Entry 1Q86 (X-ray diffraction, 3.00 A resolution); this record covers chains A and U of the 32 polymer chains in the assembly.

== Chain A ==
Molecule: 23S ribosomal RNA
From: Haloarcula marismortui
Sequence (2922 nucleotides; row label = number of the first residue in the row):
     2 UUGGCUACUA UGCCAGCUGG UGGAUUGCUC GGCUCAGGCG CUGAUGAAGG ACGUGCCAAG
    62 CUGCGAUAAG CCAUGGGGAG CCGCACGGAG GCGAAGAACC AUGGAUUUCC GAAUGAGAAU
   122 CUCUCUAACA AUUGCUUCGC GCAAUGAGGA ACCCCGAGAA CUGAAACAUC UCAGUAUCGG
   182 GAGGAACAGA AAACGCAAUG UGAUGUCGUU AGUAACCGCG AGUGAACGCG AUACAGCCCA
   242 AACCGAAGCC CUCACGGGCA AUGUGGUGUC AGGGCUACCU CUCAUCAGCC GACCGUCUCG
   302 ACGAAGUCUC UUGGAACAGA GCGUGAUACA GGGUGACAAC CCCGUACUCG AGACCAGUAC
   362 GACGUGCGGU AGUGCCAGAG UAGCGGGGGU UGGAUAUCCC UCGCGAAUAA CGCAGGCAUC
   422 GACUGCGAAG GCUAAACACA ACCUGAGACC GAUAGUGAAC AAGUAGUGUG AACGAACGCU
   482 GCAAAGUACC CUCAGAAGGG AGGCGAAAUA GAGCAUGAAA UCAGUUGGCG AUCGAGCGAC
   542 AGGGCAUACA AGGUCCCUCG ACGAAUGACC GACGCGCGAG CGUCCAGUAA GACUCACGGG
   602 AAGCCGAUGU UCUGUCGUAC GUUUUGAAAA ACGAGCCAGG GAGUGUGUCU GCAUGGCAAG
   662 UCUAACCGGA GUAUCCGGGG AGGCACAGGG AAACCGACAU GGCCGCAGGG CUUUGCCCGA
   722 GGGCCGCCGU CUUCAAGGGC GGGGAGCCAU GUGGACACGA CCCGAAUCCG GACGAUCUAC
   782 GCAUGGACAA GAUGAAGCGU GCCGAAAGGC ACGUGGAAGU CUGUUAGAGU UGGUGUCCUA
   842 CAAUACCCUC UCGUGAUCUA UGUGUAGGGG UGAAAGGCCC AUCGAGUCCG GCAACAGCUG
   902 GUUCCAAUCG AAACAUGUCG AAGCAUGACC UCCGCCGAGG UAGUCUGUGA GGUAGAGCGA
   962 CCGAUUGGUG UGUCCGCCUC CGAGAGGAGU CGGCACACCU GUCAAACUCC AAACUUACAG
  1022 ACGCCGUUUG ACGCGGGGAU UCCGGUGCGC GGGGUAAGCC UGUGUACCAG GAGGGGAACA
  1082 ACCCAGAGAU AGGUUAAGGU CCCCAAGUGU GGAUUAAGUG UAAUCCUCUG AAGGUGGUCU
  1142 CGAGCCCUAG ACAGCCGGGA GGUGAGCUUA GAAGCAGCUA CCCUCUAAGA AAAGCGUAAC
  1202 AGCUUACCGG CCGAGGUUUG AGGCGCCCAA AAUGAUCGGG ACUCAAAUCC ACCACCGAGA
  1262 CCUGUCCGUA CCACUCAUAC UGGUAAUCGA GUAGAUUGGC GCUCUAAUUG GAUGGAAGUA
  1322 GGGGUGAAAA CUCCUAUGGA CCGAUUAGUG ACGAAAAUCC UGGCCAUAGU AGCAGCGAUA
  1382 GUCGGGUGAG AACCCCGACG GCCUAAUGGA UAAGGGUUCC UCAGCACUGC UGAUCAGCUG
  1442 AGGGUUAGCC GGUCCUAAGU CAUACCGCAA CUCGACUAUG ACGAAAUGGG AAACGGGUUA
  1502 AUAUUCCCGU GCCACUAUGC AGUGAAAGUU GACGCCCUGG GGUCGAUCAC GCUGGGCAUU
  1562 CGCCCAGUCG AACCGUCCAA CUCCGUGGAA GCCGUAAUGG CAGGAAGCGG ACGAACGGCG
  1622 GCAUAGGGAA ACGUGAUUCA ACCUGGGGCC CAUGAAAAGA CGAGCAUAGU GUCCGUACCG
  1682 AGAACCGACA CAGGUGUCCA UGGCGGCGAA AGCCAAGGCC UGUCGGGAGC AACCAACGUU
  1742 AGGGAAUUCG GCAAGUUAGU CCCGUACCUU CGGAAGAAGG GAUGCCUGCU CCGGAACGGA
  1802 GCAGGUCGCA GUGACUCGGA AGCUCGGACU GUCUAGUAAC AACAUAGGUG ACCGCAAAUC
  1862 CGCAAGGACU CGUACGGUCA CUGAAUCCUG CCCAGUGCAG GUAUCUGAAC ACCUCGUACA
  1922 AGAGGACGAA GGACCUGUCA ACGGCGGGGG UAACUAUGAC CCUCUUAAGG UAGCGUAGUA
  1982 CCUUGCCGCA UCAGUAGCGG CUUGCAUGAA UGGAUUAACC AGAGCUUCAC UGUCCCAACG
  2042 UUGGGCCCGG UGAACUGUAC AUUCCAGUGC GGAGUCUGGA GACACCCAGG GGGAAGCGAA
  2102 GACCCUAUGG AGCUUUACUG CAGGCUGUCG CUGAGACGUG GUCGCCGAUG UGCAGCAUAG
  2162 GUAGGAGACA CUACACAGGU ACCCGCGCUA GCGGGCCACC GAGUCAACAG UGAAAUACUA
  2222 CCCGUCGGUG ACUGCGACUC UCACUCCGGG AGGAGGACAC CGAUAGCCGG GCAGUUUGAC
  2282 UGGGGCGGUA CGCGCUCGAA AAGAUAUCGA GCGCGCCCUA UGGCUAUCUC AGCCGGGACA
  2342 GAGACCCGGC GAAGAGUGCA AGAGCAAAAG AUAGCUUGAC AGUGUUCUUC CCAACGAGGA
  2402 ACGCUGACGC GAAAGCGUGG UCUAGCGAAC CAAUUAGCCU GCUUGAUGCG GGCAAUUGAU
  2462 GACAGAAAAG CUACCCUAGG GAUAACAGAG UCGUCACUCG CAAGAGCACA UAUCGACCGA
  2522 GUGGCUUGCU ACCUCGAUGU CGGUUCCCUC CAUCCUGCCC GUGCAGAAGC GGGCAAGGGU
  2582 GAGGUUGUUC GCCUAUUAAA GGAGGUCGUG AGCUGGGUUU AGACCGUCGU GAGACAGGUC
  2642 GGCUGCUAUC UACUGGGUGU GUAAUGGUGU CUGACAAGAA CGACCGUAUA GUACGAGAGG
  2702 AACUACGGUU GGUGGCCACU GGUGUACCGG UUGUUCGAGA GAGCACGUGC CGGGUAGCCA
  2762 CGCCACACGG GGUAAGAGCU GAACGCAUCU AAGCUCGAAA CCCACUUGGA AAAGAGACAC
  2822 CGCCGAGGUC CCGCGUACAA GACGCGGUCG AUAGACUCGG GGUGUGCGCG UCGAGGUAAC
  2882 GAGACGUUAA GCCCACGAGC ACUAACAGAC CAAAGCCAUC AU
Not modelled in the structure: 2-9, 126-127, 715, 971-998, 1560, 1952-1963, 2137-2236, 2339-2343, 2665-2666, 2915-2923
Bound ions: Mg2+ site 1 near G28 (its only coordinating residue here); Na+ site 1: C40, G41, C443; Na+ site 2: G56, G61; Na+ site 3: G66, U107, U108; Mg2+ site 2 near U115 (its only coordinating residue here); Na+ site 4: C141, G142; Na+ site 5 near U146 (its only coordinating residue here); Mg2+ site 3: C162, U2276; K+ site 1: C162, U163, U172; Mg2+ site 4: A165, A167, C168; Na+ site 6: A165, A166, A167; Mg2+ site 5: A166, G219; 67 more Na+ sites not listed; 98 more Mg2+ sites not listed; 1 more K+ sites not listed
Residues lining bound ligands:
  - phenylalaninal (PHA), molecule 1: G2102, C2104, A2486, U2620
  - phenylalaninal (PHA), molecule 2: A2486, C2487, U2541, U2620
Reported in the primary citation:
  - binding site for CCA-phenylalanine-cariotic-acid-biotin: G2284, G2285
  - catalytic residues: A2486 (proposed by the authors, not directly observed)

== Chain U ==
Name: 50S ribosomal protein L24P
From: Haloarcula marismortui
UniProtKB: P10972 (RL24_HALMA); residue numbers follow UniProt; this construct covers 1-119
Sequence (119 residues; numbered 1 to 119; the number before each row is that of its first residue):
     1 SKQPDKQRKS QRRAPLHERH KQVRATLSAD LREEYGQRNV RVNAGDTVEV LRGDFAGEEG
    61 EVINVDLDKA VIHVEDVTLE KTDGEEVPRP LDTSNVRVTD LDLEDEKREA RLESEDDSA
Bound ions: Mg2+: Gln-37, Arg-111, Leu-112, Ser-114, Asp-117; Na+: Ser-94, Asn-95 (shared with U308(A), U335(A), C342(A) of chain A)

== Chain A / chain U interface ==
Pairs across the interface - 110 pairs, chain A then chain U:
  U30(A) with Asp-5(U), hydrogen bond to the sugar; Arg-8(U), salt bridge to the phosphate
  C31(A) with Asp-5(U), phosphate contact; Arg-8(U), salt bridge to the phosphate; Arg-12(U), salt bridge to the phosphate; Arg-13(U), hydrogen bond to the phosphate
  G32(A) with Lys-9(U), salt bridge to the phosphate; Arg-13(U), salt bridge to the phosphate
  G77(A) with His-17(U), base contact
  G78(A) with His-17(U), sugar contact; His-20(U), sugar contact
  G79(A) with His-20(U), sugar contact; Arg-41(U), phosphate contact; Lys-107(U), hydrogen bond to the base; Arg-111(U), salt bridge to the phosphate
  A80(A) with Arg-41(U), sugar contact; Asn-43(U), hydrogen bond to the phosphate; Arg-111(U), salt bridge to the phosphate
  G81(A) with Arg-41(U), salt bridge to the phosphate; Asn-43(U), phosphate contact; Ala-44(U), hydrogen bond to the phosphate; Val-65(U), sugar contact; Leu-67(U), phosphate contact
  C82(A) with Leu-16(U), phosphate contact; Val-65(U), phosphate contact; Leu-67(U), hydrogen bond to the phosphate
  C85(A) with Asp-68(U), phosphate contact
  C87(A) with Lys-69(U), hydrogen bond to the base
  A95(A) with Asp-105(U), base contact
  G97(A) with Asp-105(U), hydrogen bond to the base; Glu-106(U), base contact; Lys-107(U), base contact
  A99(A) with Leu-16(U), sugar contact; His-17(U), base contact; His-20(U), hydrogen bond to the base
  C100(A) with Pro-15(U), sugar contact; Leu-16(U), hydrogen bond to the sugar; His-17(U), hydrogen bond to the sugar
  C101(A) with Pro-15(U), sugar contact; His-17(U), sugar contact
  C303(A) with Asp-116(U), sugar contact; Asp-117(U), phosphate contact; Ser-118(U), hydrogen bond to the phosphate
  G304(A) with Ser-118(U), phosphate contact
  A306(A) with Arg-38(U), salt bridge to the phosphate
  G307(A) with Arg-32(U), salt bridge to the phosphate; Arg-38(U), salt bridge to the phosphate
  U308(A) with Arg-32(U), salt bridge to the phosphate; Arg-38(U), salt bridge to the phosphate; Arg-52(U), hydrogen bond to the base; Ser-94(U), base contact; Asn-95(U), base contact; Arg-97(U), salt bridge to the phosphate
  C309(A) with Arg-97(U), salt bridge to the phosphate
  G315(A) with Asp-54(U), hydrogen bond to the sugar
  A316(A) with Arg-52(U), phosphate contact; Asp-54(U), sugar contact
  A317(A) with Arg-52(U), phosphate contact
  C318(A) with Arg-52(U), salt bridge to the phosphate
  A331(A) with Ser-1(U), base contact
  G332(A) with Lys-2(U), hydrogen bond to the sugar; Gln-3(U), sugar contact; Pro-4(U), sugar contact; Gln-7(U), hydrogen bond to the base
  G333(A) with Pro-4(U), sugar contact; Gln-7(U), sugar contact; Arg-8(U), phosphate contact; Gln-11(U), hydrogen bond to the sugar
  G334(A) with Arg-8(U), salt bridge to the phosphate; Gln-11(U), sugar contact; Ser-94(U), hydrogen bond to the base
  U335(A) with Asp-92(U), sugar contact; Asn-95(U), hydrogen bond to the sugar
  G336(A) with Gly-53(U), base contact; Asp-54(U), hydrogen bond to the base; Arg-89(U), base contact; Asn-95(U), hydrogen bond to the phosphate
  C342(A) with Thr-26(U), phosphate contact; Ser-94(U), hydrogen bond to the sugar
  C343(A) with Lys-21(U), sugar contact; Arg-24(U), sugar contact; Thr-26(U), hydrogen bond to the phosphate; Arg-38(U), phosphate contact; Asn-39(U), phosphate contact; Ser-94(U), sugar contact
  C344(A) with Lys-21(U), sugar contact; Arg-24(U), salt bridge to the phosphate; Asn-39(U), phosphate contact
  G345(A) with Lys-21(U), phosphate contact
  G446(A) with Ser-1(U), phosphate contact; Lys-6(U), salt bridge to the phosphate
  A447(A) with Ser-1(U), phosphate contact; Lys-2(U), hydrogen bond to the phosphate; Gln-3(U), phosphate contact
  G448(A) with Lys-2(U), salt bridge to the phosphate; Gln-3(U), hydrogen bond to the phosphate
  C483(A) with Arg-89(U), hydrogen bond to the base
  A484(A) with Leu-79(U), sugar contact; Arg-89(U), hydrogen bond to the sugar; Pro-90(U), sugar contact
  A485(A) with Pro-90(U), phosphate contact
  A486(A) with Leu-79(U), sugar contact; Glu-80(U), hydrogen bond to the sugar; Lys-81(U), salt bridge to the phosphate; Val-87(U), phosphate contact
  G487(A) with Lys-81(U), phosphate contact; Thr-82(U), hydrogen bond to the phosphate
  U488(A) with Thr-82(U), sugar contact
  A489(A) with Thr-82(U), base contact; Asp-83(U), hydrogen bond to the sugar
Interface residues without a listed pair, chain A (51 interface residues in all): C83, G301, A302, G452, G504
Interface residues without a listed pair, chain U (57 interface residues in all): Glu-18, Ala-25, Val-42, Leu-51, Asp-66, Arg-108

== In short ==
The interface between chain A and chain U involves 51 residues on one side and 57 on the other, with 30
hydrogen bonds and 21 salt bridges. Polar contacts include G79(A)/Lys-107(U), C87(A)/Lys-69(U) and
G97(A)/Asp-105(U). Bound to chain A: phenylalaninal. The paper reports the catalytic residue A2486(A); a
binding site for CCA-phenylalanine-cariotic-acid-biotin at G2284(A) and G2285(A).
Chain A is 23S ribosomal RNA and chain U is 50S ribosomal protein L24P, both from Haloarcula marismortui; the
structure, Crystal structure of CCA-Phe-cap-biotin bound simultaneously at half occupancy to both the A-site
and P-site of ..., was determined by X-ray diffraction, deposited together with 1Q7Y, 1Q81, 1Q82 and 1M90.
